Entry 1FV3 (X-ray diffraction, 2.30 A resolution); this record covers chain A.

# Chain A
Molecule: Tetanus toxin heavy chain
Organism: Clostridium tetani
Notes: fragment: c-terminal domain of heavy chain
Reference sequence: P04958 (TETX_CLOTE); residues 865-1315 here correspond to UniProt positions 864-1314 (UniProt number = residue number - 1)
Amino-acid sequence (472 residues; each row starts with the number of its first residue):
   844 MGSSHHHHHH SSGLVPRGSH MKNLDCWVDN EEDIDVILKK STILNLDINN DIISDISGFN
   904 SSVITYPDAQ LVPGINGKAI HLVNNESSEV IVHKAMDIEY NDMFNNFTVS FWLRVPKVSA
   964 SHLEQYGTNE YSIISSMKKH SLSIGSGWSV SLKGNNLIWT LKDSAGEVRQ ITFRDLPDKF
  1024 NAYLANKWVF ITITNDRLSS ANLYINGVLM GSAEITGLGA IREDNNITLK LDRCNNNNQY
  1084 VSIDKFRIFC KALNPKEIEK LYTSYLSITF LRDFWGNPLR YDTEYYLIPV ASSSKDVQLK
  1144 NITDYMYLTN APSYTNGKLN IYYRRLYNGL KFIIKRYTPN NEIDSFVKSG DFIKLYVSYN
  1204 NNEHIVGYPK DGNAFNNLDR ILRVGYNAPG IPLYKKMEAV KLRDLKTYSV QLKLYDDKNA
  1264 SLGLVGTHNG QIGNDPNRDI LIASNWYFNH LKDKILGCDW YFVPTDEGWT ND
Not modelled in the structure: 844-864
Disulfide bonds: C869-C1093

# Overview
Chain A is Tetanus toxin heavy chain (Clostridium tetani); the structure, The hc fragment of tetanus toxin
complexed with an analogue of its ganglioside receptor GT1B, was determined by X-ray diffraction (same
publication as 1FV2).
